Entry 1QOQ (X-ray diffraction, 1.80 A resolution); this record covers chains A and B.

Chain A:
Name: Tryptophan synthase alpha chain
From: Salmonella typhimurium
Notes: EC 4.2.1.20
Reference sequence: P00929 (TRPA_SALTY); numbering as in UniProt (aligned over 1-268)
Chain sequence (268 residues; numbered 1 to 268; the number before each row is that of its first residue):
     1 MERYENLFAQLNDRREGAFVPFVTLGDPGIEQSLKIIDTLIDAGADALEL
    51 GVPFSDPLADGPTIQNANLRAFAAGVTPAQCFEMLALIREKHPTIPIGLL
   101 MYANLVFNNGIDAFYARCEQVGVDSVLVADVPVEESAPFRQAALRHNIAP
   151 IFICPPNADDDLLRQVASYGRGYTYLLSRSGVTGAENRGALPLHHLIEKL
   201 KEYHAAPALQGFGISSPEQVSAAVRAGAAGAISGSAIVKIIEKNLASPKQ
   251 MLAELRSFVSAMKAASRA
Not modelled in the structure: 179-192
Residues lining bound ligands: indole-3-glycerol phosphate (IGP): Phe22, Glu49, Ala59, Asp60, Ile64, Leu100, Tyr102, Ala129, Ile153, Tyr175, Phe212, Gly213, Ile214, Ile232, Ser233, Gly234, Ser235

Chain B:
Name: Tryptophan synthase beta chain
From: Salmonella typhimurium
Notes: EC 4.2.1.20
Reference sequence: P0A2K1 (TRPB_SALTY); residues 2-397 here correspond to UniProt positions 1-396 (UniProt number = residue number - 1)
Chain sequence (396 residues; numbered 2 to 397; the number before each row is that of its first residue):
     2 TTLLNPYFGEFGGMYVPQILMPALNQLEEAFVSAQKDPEFQAQFADLLKN
    52 YAGRPTALTKCQNITAGTRTTLYLKREDLLHGGAHKTNQVLGQALLAKRM
   102 GKSEIIAETGAGQHGVASALASALLGLKCRIYMGAKDVERQSPNVFRMRL
   152 MGAEVIPVHSGSATLKDACNEALADWSGSYETAHYMLGTAAGPHPYPTIV
   202 REFQRMIGEETKAQILDKEGRLPDAVIACVGGGSNAIGMFADFINDTSVG
   252 LIGVEPGGHGIETGEHGAPLKHGRVGIYFGMKAPMMQTADGQIEESYSIS
   302 AGLDFPSVGPQHAYLNSIGRADYVSITDDEALEAFKTLCRHEGIIPALES
   352 SHALAHALKMMREQPEKEQLLVVNLSGRGDKDIFTVHDILKARGEI
Not modelled in the structure: 396-397
Differences from the reference sequence: cloning artifact (34); conflict Ala175 (Arg174 in P0A2K1)
Covalently attached groups: pyridoxal phosphate (PLP) linked to Lys87
Residues lining bound ligands: pyridoxal phosphate (PLP): Ala85, His86, Gln114, Thr190, Cys230, Val231, Gly232, Gly233, Gly234, Ser235, Asn236, Gly303, Leu304, Ala348, Glu350, Ser351, Ser377, Gly378

Chain A / chain B interface:
Residue-residue contacts (59; chain A residue first):
  Pro53(A) - Gln293(B)  hydrogen bond (backbone-side chain)
  Phe54(A) - Gly292(B)
  Phe54(A) - Gln293(B)
  Ser55(A) - Lys167(B)  hydrogen bond (backbone-side chain)
  Ser55(A) - Gln293(B)  hydrogen bond (backbone-side chain)
  Ser55(A) - Ile294(B)  hydrogen bond (side chain-backbone)
  Asp56(A) - Lys167(B)
  Asp56(A) - Tyr279(B)
  Asp56(A) - Ile294(B)
  Pro57(A) - Asn171(B)  hydrogen bond (backbone-side chain)
  Leu58(A) - Asn171(B)
  Asp60(A) - Asn171(B)  hydrogen bond (backbone-side chain)
  Gln65(A) - Ser161(B)  hydrogen bond
  Gln65(A) - Gly162(B)  hydrogen bond (side chain-backbone)
  Gln65(A) - Asn171(B)  hydrogen bond
  Asn66(A) - Gly162(B)
  Leu69(A) - Gly162(B)
  Leu69(A) - Ser163(B)
  Phe72(A) - Gln293(B)
  Thr77(A) - Asp291(B)
  Pro78(A) - Asp291(B)
  Pro78(A) - Gln293(B)
  Ala103(A) - Ile278(B)  hydrophobic
  Asn104(A) - Gly277(B)
  Asn104(A) - Ile278(B)  hydrogen bond (side chain-backbone)
  Asn104(A) - Gln288(B)  hydrogen bond
  Asn104(A) - Gly292(B)  hydrogen bond (side chain-backbone)
  Asn104(A) - Ile294(B)
  Leu105(A) - Asp291(B)
  Leu105(A) - Gly292(B)
  Phe107(A) - Val276(B)
  Phe107(A) - Gly277(B)
  Phe107(A) - Ile278(B)  hydrophobic
  Phe107(A) - Lys283(B)
  Asn108(A) - Arg275(B)  hydrogen bond
  Asn108(A) - Gln288(B)
  Asn108(A) - Ala290(B)  hydrogen bond (side chain-backbone)
  Asn108(A) - Asp291(B)
  Asn108(A) - Gly292(B)
  Ala129(A) - Pro18(B)
  Asp130(A) - Tyr16(B)
  Asp130(A) - Val17(B)  hydrogen bond (backbone-backbone)
  Asp130(A) - Pro18(B)
  Pro132(A) - Met15(B)
  Pro132(A) - Val17(B)
  Pro132(A) - Gln19(B)
  Pro132(A) - Met22(B)  hydrophobic
  Val133(A) - Gln19(B)  hydrogen bond (backbone-side chain)
  Glu134(A) - Gln19(B)  hydrogen bond
  Glu134(A) - Met22(B)
  Glu135(A) - Tyr8(B)  hydrogen bond
  Glu135(A) - Gly14(B)
  Glu135(A) - Met15(B)  hydrogen bond (side chain-backbone)
  Glu135(A) - Tyr16(B)
  Pro155(A) - Gln19(B)
  Asn157(A) - Ile20(B)  hydrogen bond (side chain-backbone)
  Asn157(A) - Pro23(B)
  Asn157(A) - Tyr181(B)  hydrogen bond
  Leu162(A) - Gln19(B)
Interface residues without a listed pair, chain A (33 interface residues in all): Ala59, Val131, Phe139, Ile153, Pro156, Leu177
Interface residues without a listed pair, chain B (35 interface residues in all): Thr2, Glu11, Asp168, Leu174, Phe280, Met286, Thr289

Summary:
Chain A and chain B form an interface of 33 and 35 residues respectively, with 21 hydrogen bonds. Polar pairs
include Pro53(A)-Gln293(B), Ser55(A)-Lys167(B) and Ser55(A)-Gln293(B). Ligands of chain A: indole-3-glycerol
phosphate. Covalently linked pyridoxal phosphate: at Lys87(B).
Chain A is Tryptophan synthase alpha chain and chain B is Tryptophan synthase beta chain, both from Salmonella
typhimurium; the structure, Crystal structure of wild-type tryptophan synthase complexed with indole glycerol
phosphate, was determined by X-ray diffraction (same publication as 1QOP).
